PDB entry 5AM6 | X-ray diffraction, 1.96 A resolution | chain A

# Chain A
Protein: Fibroblast growth factor receptor 1
Organism: Homo sapiens
Notes: EC 2.7.10.1; fragment: kinase domain, residues 458-765
UniProt: P11362 (FGFR1_HUMAN); numbering as in UniProt (aligned over 458-765)
Amino-acid sequence (310 residues; numbered 456 to 765; the number before each row is that of its first residue):
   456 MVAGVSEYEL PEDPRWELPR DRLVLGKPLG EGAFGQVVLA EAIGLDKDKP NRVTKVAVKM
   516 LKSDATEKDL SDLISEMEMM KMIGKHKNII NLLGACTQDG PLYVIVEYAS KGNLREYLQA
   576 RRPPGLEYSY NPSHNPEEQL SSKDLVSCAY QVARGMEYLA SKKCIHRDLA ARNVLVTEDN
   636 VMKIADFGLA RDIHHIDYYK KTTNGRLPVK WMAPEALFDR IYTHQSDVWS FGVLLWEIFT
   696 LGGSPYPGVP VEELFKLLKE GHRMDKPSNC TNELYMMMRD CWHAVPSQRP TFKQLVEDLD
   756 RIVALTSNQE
Unresolved in the structure: 456, 487-489, 581-591
Construct notes: expression tag (456-457); conflict A488 (Cys in P11362), S584 (Cys in P11362)
Residues lining bound ligands: Dovitinib (38O; 4-amino-5-fluoro-3-[5-(4-methylpiperazin-1-yl)-1H-benzimidazol-2-yl]quinolin-2(1H)-one): K482, L484, V492, A512, K514, I545, V561, E562, Y563, A564, S565, K566, G567, L630, D641
Swiss-Prot annotation at these positions:
  - active site: D623 (Proton acceptor)
  - binding site (ATP): L484 to G487, F489, G490, K514, E562 to A564, N568, R627, D641
  - modified residue (Phosphotyrosine): Y463, Y583, Y585, Y653, Y654, Y730
  - natural variant: R470 (R470L: In HH2), P483 (P483T: In HH2), G490 (G490R: In HRTFDS), A520 (A520T: In HH2), I538 (I538V: In HH2), N546 (N546K: In ECCL), V607 (V607M: In HH2), K618 (K618N: In HH2), H621 (H621R: In HH2), R622 (R622G: In HH2; R622Q: In HH2), D623 (D623Y: In HRTFDS), R627 (R627T: In HRTFDS), 16 further natural variant entries in UniProt
  - mutagenesis: K514 (K514A: Loss of kinase activity), R577 (R577E: Strongly reduced autophosphorylation in response to FGF signaling. No effect on in vitro kinase activity), R609 (R609V: Abolishes interaction with PLCG1), D623 (D623A: Loss of kinase activity), Y653 (Y653F: No effect on kinase activity. Loss of autophosphorylation and kinase activity; when associated with F-654), Y654 (Y654F: Reduced kinase activity. Loss of autophosphorylation and kinase activity; when associated with F-653), D755 (D755V: Abolishes interaction with PLCG1)
From the paper describing this entry:
  - binding site for Dovitinib: V561, E562, A564, S565
  - mutagenesis - V561M (2.73 +/- 0.18 kcal/mol): decreased binding to PD173074
  - mutagenesis - V561M: decreased binding to AZD4547
  - mutagenesis - V561M: unchanged binding to AP24534
  - mutagenesis - V561M (K_i_ 35 nM): increased binding to Dovitinib
  - mutagenesis - Y563C (7-fold): decreased binding to Dovitinib
  - contacts within the chain: K514-E531 (salt bridge) (from molecular simulation)
  - mutagenesis - V561M (6-fold): increased catalytic activity on ATP
  - mutagenesis - Y563C: decreased catalytic activity

# Summary
Ligands of chain A: Dovitinib. From UniProt: active-site residue D623, 13 ATP-binding residues and 7
mutagenesis sites. The paper reports a binding site for Dovitinib at V561, E562 and A564 among others; V561M
reduces binding to PD173074.
Chain A is Fibroblast growth factor receptor 1 (Homo sapiens); the structure, Native FGFR1 with an inhibitor,
was determined by X-ray diffraction, deposited together with 5AM7 and 4UWY.
